PDB entry 3PMR | X-ray diffraction, 2.11 A resolution | chains A and B

[Chain A (and B)]
Name: Amyloid-like protein 1
Source organism: Homo sapiens
Notes: fragment: E2 domain; chain B of this document is another copy of the same molecule, construct and numbering; everything in this record applies to it too
Reference sequence: P51693 (APLP1_HUMAN); residues 347-561 here correspond to UniProt positions 285-499 (UniProt number = residue number - 62)
Chain sequence (219 residues; each row starts with the number of its first residue):
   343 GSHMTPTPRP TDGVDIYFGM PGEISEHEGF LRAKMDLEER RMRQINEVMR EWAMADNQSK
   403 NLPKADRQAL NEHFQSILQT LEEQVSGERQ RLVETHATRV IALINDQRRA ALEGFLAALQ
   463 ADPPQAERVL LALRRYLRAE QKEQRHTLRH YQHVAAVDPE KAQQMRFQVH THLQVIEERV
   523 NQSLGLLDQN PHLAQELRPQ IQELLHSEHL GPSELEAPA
Not modelled in the structure: 343-353, 549-561 (chain B: 343-353, 552-561)
Sequence notes: expression tag (343-346)
UniProt features mapped onto this chain:
  - region: T347 to S367 (O-glycosylated at three sites), F372 to L404 (Heparin-binding), L472 to K503 (Heparin-binding), A504 to R521 (Collagen-binding)
  - glycosylation (N-linked (GlcNAc...) asparagine): N399, N523
Reported in the primary citation:
  - self-association interface (contacts with another copy of this molecule); pairs are residue here / residue on that copy: I387-L490 (hydrophobic contact), M391, W394, L515, L515
  - binding site for phosphate ion: K376, R431, K484, R487, R491, Q494, H495
  - mutagenesis - R431A, R491A, H495A: decreased binding to heparin

[How chain A and chain B interact]
Contacting residue pairs (72):
  E380(A) with R491(B), salt bridge; Q494(B)
  E381(A) with R487(B), salt bridge
  M384(A) with R487(B); R491(B)
  I387(A) with L490(B), hydrophobic; Y493(B), hydrophobic
  N388(A) with Q486(B); L490(B); H551(B)
  M391(A) with V511(B), hydrophobic; H512(B); L515(B), hydrophobic
  R392(A) with H551(B)
  W394(A) with H512(B)
  D398(A) with H512(B), salt bridge; Q516(B)
  Q417(A) with R508(B), hydrogen bond
  L420(A) with Y493(B); R508(B)
  Q421(A) with Q505(B); R508(B), hydrogen bond
  E424(A) with Y493(B), hydrogen bond; A504(B); Q505(B); R508(B), salt bridge
  V427(A) with Q494(B); A498(B)
  S428(A) with A497(B); A498(B); P501(B)
  R431(A) with Q494(B); A498(B); V499(B)
  Q486(A) with N388(B), hydrogen bond
  R487(A) with M384(B)
  L490(A) with M384(B); I387(B), hydrophobic; N388(B)
  R491(A) with E380(B), salt bridge; M384(B)
  Y493(A) with I387(B), hydrophobic; M391(B), hydrophobic; L420(B); E424(B), hydrogen bond
  Q494(A) with E380(B); I387(B); V427(B); R431(B), hydrogen bond
  A497(A) with S428(B)
  A498(A) with V427(B); S428(B); R431(B)
  V499(A) with R431(B)
  P501(A) with S428(B)
  A504(A) with E424(B)
  Q505(A) with E424(B)
  R508(A) with M391(B); W394(B); Q417(B), hydrogen bond; L420(B); Q421(B); E424(B), salt bridge
  F509(A) with W394(B), hydrophobic; Q417(B)
  V511(A) with M391(B), hydrophobic
  H512(A) with M391(B); W394(B); A395(B); D398(B), salt bridge
  L515(A) with M391(B), hydrophobic
  Q516(A) with A395(B)
Also at the interface, not in a pair above, chain A (37 interface residues in all): R383, A395, N413
Also at the interface, not in a pair above, chain B (36 interface residues in all): R383, N399, F509

[Overview]
The interface between chain A and chain B involves 37 residues on one side and 36 on the other, with 7
hydrogen bonds and 7 salt bridges. Polar contacts include E380(A)-R491(B), E381(A)-R487(B) and
D398(A)-H512(B). The paper reports a binding site for phosphate ion at K376(A), R431(A) and K484(A) among
others; R431A, R491A and H495A of chain A reduce binding to heparin.
Chain A and chain B are both Amyloid-like protein 1 (Homo sapiens); the structure, Crystal Structure of E2
domain of Human Amyloid Precursor-Like Protein 1, was determined by X-ray diffraction, deposited together with
3NYJ.
